Entry 1URQ (X-ray diffraction, 2.00 A resolution); this record covers chains A and D of the 4 polymer chains in the assembly.

[Chain A]
Protein: M-tomosyn isoform
Source organism: Rattus norvegicus
UniProt: Q9Z152 (Q9Z152); numbering as in UniProt (aligned over 1050-1109)
Sequence (63 residues; each row starts with the number of its first residue):
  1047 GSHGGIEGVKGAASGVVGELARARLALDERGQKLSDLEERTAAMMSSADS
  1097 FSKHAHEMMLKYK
Not modelled in the structure: 1047-1050, 1109

[Chain D]
Protein: Synaptosomal-associated protein 25
Source organism: Rattus norvegicus
Notes: fragment: t-snare coiled-coil homology 2, residues 141-203
UniProt: P13795 (SN25_HUMAN); residues 141-203 here correspond to UniProt positions 79-141 (UniProt number = residue number - 62)
Sequence (69 residues; each row starts with the number of its first residue):
   135 GSHMASRENEMDENLEQVSGIIGNLRHMALDMGNEIDTQNRQIDRIMEKA
   185 DSNKTRIDEANQRATKMLG
Not modelled in the structure: 135-137, 200-203

[Chain A / chain D interface]
Contacting residue pairs (40; chain A residue first):
  Val1055(A) - Ile156(D)  hydrophobic
  Ala1058(A) - Ile156(D)
  Val1062(A) - Ile156(D)  hydrophobic
  Val1062(A) - Arg160(D)
  Glu1065(A) - Arg160(D)  salt bridge
  Leu1066(A) - Ala163(D)  hydrophobic
  Leu1066(A) - Met166(D)  hydrophobic
  Ala1069(A) - Gly167(D)
  Ala1069(A) - Ile170(D)
  Ala1072(A) - Ile170(D)
  Ala1072(A) - Asp171(D)
  Ala1072(A) - Asn174(D)  hydrogen bond (backbone-side chain)
  Leu1073(A) - Ile170(D)
  Arg1076(A) - Gln173(D)  hydrogen bond
  Arg1076(A) - Asn174(D)
  Arg1076(A) - Ile177(D)
  Lys1079(A) - Asn174(D)
  Lys1079(A) - Ile177(D)
  Lys1079(A) - Asp178(D)  salt bridge
  Lys1079(A) - Met181(D)
  Leu1080(A) - Ile177(D)  hydrophobic
  Asp1082(A) - Met181(D)
  Leu1083(A) - Ile180(D)  hydrophobic
  Leu1083(A) - Met181(D)  hydrophobic
  Arg1086(A) - Met181(D)
  Arg1086(A) - Asp185(D)  salt bridge
  Ala1089(A) - Lys188(D)
  Met1090(A) - Ala184(D)
  Met1090(A) - Asn187(D)
  Ser1093(A) - Lys188(D)
  Ser1093(A) - Ile191(D)
  Ser1093(A) - Asp192(D)  hydrogen bond
  Ala1094(A) - Ile191(D)
  Ser1096(A) - Asn195(D)  hydrogen bond
  Phe1097(A) - Ile191(D)  hydrophobic
  Phe1097(A) - Ala194(D)  hydrophobic
  Phe1097(A) - Asn195(D)
  His1100(A) - Asn195(D)  hydrogen bond
  His1100(A) - Thr199(D)  hydrogen bond
  Met1104(A) - Ala198(D)  hydrophobic
Also at the interface, not in a pair above, chain A (25 interface residues in all): Ile1052, Ala1059, Glu1075
Also at the interface, not in a pair above, chain D (29 interface residues in all): Leu149, Val152, Ser153, Leu159, Leu164, Glu182
The authors on this interface:
  - interface residues, chain A: Arg1076(A)

[Overview]
25 residues of chain A and 29 residues of chain D are in contact, with 6 hydrogen bonds and 3 salt bridges.
Among the polar pairs are Glu1065(A)-Arg160(D), Lys1079(A)-Asp178(D) and Arg1086(A)-Asp185(D). From the paper:
the interface residue Arg1076(A).
Here chain A is M-tomosyn isoform and chain D is Synaptosomal-associated protein 25, both from Rattus
norvegicus. Entry 1URQ (Crystal structure of neuronal Q-SNAREs in complex with R-SNARE motif of Tomosyn) was
determined by X-ray diffraction.
